Entry 1LPU (X-ray diffraction, 1.86 A resolution); this record covers chain A.

[Chain A]
Molecule: Protein kinase CK2
From: Zea mays
Notes: EC 2.7.1.37
UniProt: P28523 (CSK2A_MAIZE); residues 6-337 here correspond to UniProt positions 1-332 (UniProt number = residue number - 5)
Amino-acid sequence (332 residues; numbered 6 to 337; the number before each row is that of its first residue):
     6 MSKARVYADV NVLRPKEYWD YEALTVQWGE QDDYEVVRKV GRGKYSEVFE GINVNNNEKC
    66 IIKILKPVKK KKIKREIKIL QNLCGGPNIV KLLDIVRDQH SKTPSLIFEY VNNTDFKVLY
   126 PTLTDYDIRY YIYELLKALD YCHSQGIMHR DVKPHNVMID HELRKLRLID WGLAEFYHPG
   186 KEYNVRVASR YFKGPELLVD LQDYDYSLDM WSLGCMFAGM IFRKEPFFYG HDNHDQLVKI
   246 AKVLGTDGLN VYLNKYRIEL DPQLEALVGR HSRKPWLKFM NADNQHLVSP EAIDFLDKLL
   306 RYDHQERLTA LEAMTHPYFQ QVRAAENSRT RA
Not modelled in the structure: 6, 334-337
Residues lining bound ligands: benzamidine (BEN): Val53, Ile66, Lys68, Glu81, Val95, Phe113, Met163, Ile174, Asp175, Trp176
Swiss-Prot annotation at these positions:
  - active site: Asp156 (Proton acceptor)
  - binding site (ATP): Val45 to Val53, Lys68

[Overview]
Chain A binds benzamidine. UniProt lists active-site residue Asp156 and 10 ATP-binding residues.
Chain A is Protein kinase CK2 (Zea mays); the structure, Low Temperature Crystal Structure of the Apo-form of
the catalytic subunit of protein kinase CK2 from ..., was determined by X-ray diffraction, deposited together
with 1LP4, 1LR4 and 3JUH.
